3P9Y - chains A and E; structure by X-ray diffraction, 2.10 A resolution.

# Chain A
Name: CG14216
Source organism: Drosophila melanogaster
UniProtKB: Q9VWE4 (Q9VWE4_DROME); residues 1-195 here = UniProt positions 1-195
Amino-acid sequence (198 residues; each row starts with the number of its first residue; numbers below 1 keep their minus sign (Gly-2 is residue -2)):
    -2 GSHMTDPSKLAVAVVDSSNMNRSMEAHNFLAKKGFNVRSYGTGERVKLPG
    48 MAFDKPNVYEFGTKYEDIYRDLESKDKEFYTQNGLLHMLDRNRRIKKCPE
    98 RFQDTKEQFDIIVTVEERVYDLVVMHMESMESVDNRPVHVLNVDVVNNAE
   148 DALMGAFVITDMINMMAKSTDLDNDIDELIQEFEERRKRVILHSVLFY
Sequence notes: expression tag (-2 to 0); engineered mutation Asp13 (Cys in Q9VWE4), Asn144 (Asp in Q9VWE4)
What the authors report for this chain:
  - mutagenesis - C13D/D144N: abolished catalytic activity
  - conformationally variable residues (loop rearrangement): Ala49 to Phe50

# Chain E
Name: pSer5 CTD peptide
Amino-acid sequence (7 residues; each row starts with the number of its first residue):
     3 PTSPSYS
Modified positions: Pro3 (1-acetyl-l-proline; N7P); Ser5 (phosphoserine; SEP); Ser9 (aminoserine; SET)
What the authors report for this chain:
  - contacts within the chain: Thr4-Pro6 (hydrogen bond)

# Interface between chain A and chain E
Residue-residue contacts (28; chain A residue first):
  Asp13(A) with Ser5(E)
  Ser14(A) with Ser5(E)
  Ser15(A) with Ser5(E)
  Asn16(A) with Ser5(E)
  Met17(A) with Ser5(E)
  Asn18(A) with Ser5(E)
  Arg19(A) with Ser5(E)
  Lys44(A) with Pro3(E); Thr4(E); Ser5(E), hydrogen bond (backbone-backbone)
  Leu45(A) with Thr4(E); Ser5(E)
  Pro46(A) with Thr4(E); Ser5(E); Pro6(E); Tyr8(E), hydrophobic
  Gly47(A) with Tyr8(E)
  Met48(A) with Tyr8(E), hydrogen bond (backbone-side chain)
  Ala49(A) with Tyr8(E)
  Phe50(A) with Tyr8(E)
  Pro53(A) with Thr4(E)
  Leu82(A) with Pro6(E)
  Met85(A) with Pro6(E)
  Asn144(A) with Thr4(E), hydrogen bond (side chain-backbone); Ser5(E); Pro6(E); Ser7(E), hydrogen bond (backbone-backbone)
  Asn145(A) with Pro6(E)
The authors on this interface:
  - specific contacts: Lys44(A)-Thr4(E) (hydrophobic contact), Lys44(A)-Ser5(E) (backbone contact), Leu45(A)-Thr4(E) (hydrophobic contact), Pro46(A)-Thr4(E) (hydrophobic contact), Pro46(A)-Pro6(E) (hydrophobic contact), Pro53(A)-Thr4(E) (hydrophobic contact), Leu82(A)-Pro6(E) (hydrophobic contact), Met85(A)-Pro6(E) (hydrophobic contact), Asn144(A)-Ser7(E) (backbone contact), Asn145(A)-Pro6(E) (backbone contact)
  - interface residues, chain A: Lys44(A), Ala49(A), Phe50(A)

# In short
The interface between chain A and chain E involves 19 residues on one side and 6 on the other, with 4 hydrogen
bonds. Polar pairs include Met48(A)-Tyr8(E), Asn144(A)-Thr4(E) and Lys44(A)-Ser5(E). The paper describes
hydrophobic contacts between Lys44(A) and Thr4(E), Leu45(A) and Thr4(E) and Pro46(A) and Thr4(E) among others;
backbone contacts between Lys44(A) and Ser5(E), Asn144(A) and Ser7(E) and Asn145(A) and Pro6(E). The paper
reports that C13D/D144N of chain A abolish catalytic activity; interface residues Lys44(A), Ala49(A) and
Phe50(A).
Chain A is CG14216 (Drosophila melanogaster) and chain E is pSer5 CTD peptide; the structure, Crystal
structure of the Drosophila melanogaster Ssu72-pCTD complex, was determined by X-ray diffraction.
